1AWF - chains L and H of the 3 polymer chains in the assembly; structure by X-ray diffraction, 2.20 A resolution.

Chain L:
Name: Alpha thrombin
From: Homo sapiens
Notes: EC 3.4.21.5
UniProt: P00734 (THRB_HUMAN); residues 1-14 here correspond to UniProt positions 336-349 (UniProt number = residue number + 335)
Chain sequence (36 residues; row label = number of the first residue in the row; a row labelled like 14A-14N holds insertion residues (14A, then the next letters in order)):
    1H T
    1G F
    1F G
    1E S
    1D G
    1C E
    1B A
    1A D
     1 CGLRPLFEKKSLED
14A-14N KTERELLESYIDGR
Not modelled in the structure: 1H, 1G, 1F, 1E, 1D, 1C, 14L-14N
Swiss-Prot annotation at these positions:
  - site: Arg14N (Cleavage)

Chain H:
Name: Alpha thrombin
From: Homo sapiens
Notes: EC 3.4.21.5
UniProt: P00734 (THRB_HUMAN); the construct lacks a stretch of the UniProt sequence, so the offset changes along the chain: 16-37 = UniProt 364-385; 38-60 = UniProt 387-409; 61-77 = UniProt 419-435; 78-97 = UniProt 437-456; 7 more segments
Chain sequence (259 residues; each row starts with the number of its first residue; note: 1 number in that range is skipped by the numbering (no residue carries it; nothing is unmodelled there); a row labelled like 60A-60I holds insertion residues (60A, then the next letters in order)):
    16 IVEGSDAEIGMSPWQVMLFRKS
   37A P
    38 QELLCGASLISDRWVLTAAHCLL
60A-60I YPPWDKNFT
    61 ENDLLVRIGKHSRTRYE
   77A R
    78 NIEKISMLEKIYIHPRYNWR
   97A E
    98 NLDRDIALMKLKKPVAFSDYIHPVCLPDRETA
129A-129C ASL
   130 LQAGYKGRVTGWGNLKETWT
149A-149E ANVGK
   150 GQPSVLQVVNLPIVERPVCKDSTRIRITDNMFCA
  184A G
   184 YKP
186A-186D DEGK
   187 RGDACEGDSGGPFVMKSP
204A-204B FN
   205 NRWYQMGIVSWGE
   219 GC
  221A D
   221 RDGKYGFYTHVFRLKKWIQKVIDQFGE
Not modelled in the structure: 247
Cystine bridges: Cys42-Cys58, Cys168-Cys182, Cys191-Cys220
Swiss-Prot annotation at these positions:
  - region: Ala183 to Val200 (High affinity receptor-binding region which is also known as the TP508 peptide)
  - active site (Charge relay system): His57, Asp102, Ser195
  - glycosylation: Asn60G (N-linked (GlcNAc...) (complex) asparagine)

Interface between chain L and chain H:
Inter-chain disulfides: Cys1(L)-Cys122(H)
Residue-residue contacts (59; chain L residue first):
  Cys1(L) - Pro120(H)
  Cys1(L) - Val121(H)
  Cys1(L) - Cys122(H)  disulfide
  Cys1(L) - Arg206(H)  hydrogen bond (backbone-side chain)
  Asp1A(L) - His119(H)  hydrogen bond (backbone-side chain)
  Asp1A(L) - Arg206(H)
  Ala1B(L) - Arg206(H)  hydrogen bond (backbone-side chain)
  Gly2(L) - Pro120(H)  hydrogen bond (backbone-backbone)
  Gly2(L) - Cys122(H)
  Gly2(L) - Arg206(H)
  Gly2(L) - Trp207(H)  hydrogen bond (backbone-backbone)
  Leu3(L) - His119(H)  hydrogen bond (backbone-side chain)
  Leu3(L) - Asn205(H)
  Leu3(L) - Arg206(H)
  Arg4(L) - Gly25(H)
  Arg4(L) - Met26(H)  hydrogen bond (side chain-backbone)
  Arg4(L) - Pro28(H)
  Arg4(L) - Trp29(H)
  Arg4(L) - Trp207(H)
  Pro5(L) - Ser115(H)
  Pro5(L) - Asp116(H)
  Pro5(L) - His119(H)
  Leu6(L) - Ile24(H)
  Leu6(L) - Asp116(H)
  Phe7(L) - Ile24(H)
  Phe7(L) - Gly25(H)
  Phe7(L) - Met26(H)
  Glu8(L) - Lys202(H)  salt bridge
  Glu8(L) - Asn205(H)
  Glu8(L) - Trp207(H)  hydrogen bond
  Asp14(L) - Glu23(H)
  Asp14(L) - Met26(H)
  Asp14(L) - Arg137(H)  salt bridge
  Lys14A(L) - Ser20(H)
  Lys14A(L) - Asp21(H)
  Lys14A(L) - Glu23(H)  hydrogen bond (backbone-side chain)
  Thr14B(L) - Met26(H)
  Thr14B(L) - Arg137(H)  hydrogen bond
  Thr14B(L) - Asn159(H)  hydrogen bond
  Glu14C(L) - Arg137(H)
  Glu14C(L) - Lys202(H)  salt bridge
  Glu14E(L) - Lys135(H)  salt bridge
  Glu14E(L) - Asn159(H)  hydrogen bond
  Glu14E(L) - Tyr184(H)  hydrogen bond
  Leu14F(L) - Lys135(H)
  Leu14F(L) - Gly136(H)
  Leu14F(L) - Asn159(H)
  Leu14F(L) - Trp207(H)  hydrophobic
  Leu14G(L) - Lys202(H)
  Leu14G(L) - Pro204(H)  hydrophobic
  Ser14I(L) - Gly133(H)
  Ser14I(L) - Tyr134(H)
  Ser14I(L) - Lys135(H)  hydrogen bond (side chain-backbone)
  Tyr14J(L) - Tyr134(H)  hydrophobic
  Tyr14J(L) - Lys135(H)  hydrogen bond (side chain-backbone)
  Tyr14J(L) - Met201(H)
  Tyr14J(L) - Lys202(H)
  Tyr14J(L) - Pro204(H)  hydrophobic
  Ile14K(L) - Tyr134(H)
Other interface residues (no listed pair), chain L (21 interface residues in all): Lys9
Other interface residues (no listed pair), chain H (28 interface residues in all): Tyr117

Overview:
Chain L and chain H form an interface of 21 and 28 residues respectively, with 1 disulfide bond, 15 hydrogen
bonds and 4 salt bridges. Among the polar pairs are Glu8(L)-Lys202(H), Glu14E(L)-Lys135(H) and
Asp14(L)-Arg137(H). Curated annotation (UniProt) lists 3 active-site residues on chain H.
Here chain L is Alpha thrombin and chain H is Alpha thrombin, both from Homo sapiens. Entry 1AWF (Novel
covalent thrombin inhibitor from plant extract) was determined by X-ray diffraction, deposited together with
1AWH.
